Entry 4RJK (X-ray diffraction, 2.50 A resolution); this record covers chains C and D of the 4 polymer chains in the assembly.

== Chain C (and D) ==
Molecule: Acetolactate synthase
Source organism: Bacillus subtilis
Notes: EC 4.1.3.18; chain D of this document is another copy of the same molecule, construct and numbering; everything in this record applies to it too
UniProt: V5MX36 (V5MX36_BACIU); numbering as in UniProt (aligned over 1-571)
Sequence (571 residues; numbered 1 to 571; the number before each row is that of its first residue):
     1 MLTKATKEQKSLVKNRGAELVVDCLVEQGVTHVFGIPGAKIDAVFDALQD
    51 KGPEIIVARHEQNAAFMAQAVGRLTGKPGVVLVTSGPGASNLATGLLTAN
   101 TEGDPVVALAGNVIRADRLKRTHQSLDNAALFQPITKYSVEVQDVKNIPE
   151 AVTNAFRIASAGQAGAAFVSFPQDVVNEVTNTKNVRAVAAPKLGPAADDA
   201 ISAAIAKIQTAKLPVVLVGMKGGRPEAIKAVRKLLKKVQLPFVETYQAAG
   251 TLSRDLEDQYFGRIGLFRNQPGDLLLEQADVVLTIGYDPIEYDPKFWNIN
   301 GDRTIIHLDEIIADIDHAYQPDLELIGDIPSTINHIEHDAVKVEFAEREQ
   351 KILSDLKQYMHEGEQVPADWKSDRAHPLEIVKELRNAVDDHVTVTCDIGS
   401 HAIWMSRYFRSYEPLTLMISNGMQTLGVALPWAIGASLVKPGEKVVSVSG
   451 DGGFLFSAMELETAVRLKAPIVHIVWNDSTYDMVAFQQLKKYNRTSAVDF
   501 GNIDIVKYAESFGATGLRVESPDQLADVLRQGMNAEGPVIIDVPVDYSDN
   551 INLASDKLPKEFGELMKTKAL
Not modelled in the structure: 1-13, 567-571 (chain D: 1-13, 299-301, 567-571)
Metal / ion sites: Mg2+: D451, T480 (together with thiamine diphosphate)
Residues lining bound ligands:
  - thiamine diphosphate (TPP), molecule 1: I36, P37, G38, E61, T84, P87, G88, N91, Q124
  - thiamine diphosphate (TPP), molecule 2: I398, G399, S400, H401, Q424, T425, L426, G450, D451, G452, G453, F456, D478, T480, Y481, D482, M483, V484, F500, Y547

== Chain C / chain D interface ==
Residue-residue contacts - 163 pairs, chain C then chain D:
  K14(C) - R494(D)
  R16(C) - Y492(D)
  I36(C) - F456(D)  hydrophobic
  P37(C) - V484(D)  hydrophobic
  P37(C) - S496(D)
  P37(C) - A497(D)
  D42(C) - V484(D)
  D42(C) - Q488(D)  hydrogen bond
  D42(C) - Y492(D)
  A43(C) - Y492(D)  hydrogen bond (backbone-side chain)
  F45(C) - S496(D)  hydrogen bond (backbone-side chain)
  F45(C) - A497(D)  hydrophobic
  D46(C) - Y492(D)
  D46(C) - R494(D)  salt bridge
  Q49(C) - R494(D)
  Q49(C) - T495(D)
  Q49(C) - S496(D)  hydrogen bond
  D50(C) - R494(D)  salt bridge
  I55(C) - S496(D)
  I55(C) - A497(D)  hydrophobic
  V57(C) - Y481(D)  hydrophobic
  V57(C) - A497(D)  hydrophobic
  A58(C) - Y481(D)  hydrogen bond (backbone-side chain)
  R59(C) - D451(D)  hydrogen bond (side chain-backbone)
  R59(C) - G452(D)
  R59(C) - L455(D)
  R59(C) - F456(D)
  R59(C) - Y481(D)  hydrogen bond
  R59(C) - F500(D)
  R59(C) - G501(D)
  H60(C) - Q62(D)  hydrogen bond
  H60(C) - F456(D)
  E61(C) - F456(D)
  Q62(C) - H60(D)  hydrogen bond
  Q62(C) - N91(D)
  G86(C) - M423(D)
  P87(C) - T94(D)
  P87(C) - M423(D)
  P87(C) - Q424(D)
  P87(C) - T425(D)
  S90(C) - A93(D)
  S90(C) - T94(D)  hydrogen bond
  S90(C) - L97(D)
  N91(C) - T94(D)  hydrogen bond
  N91(C) - F456(D)
  T94(C) - P87(D)
  T94(C) - S90(D)  hydrogen bond
  T94(C) - N91(D)  hydrogen bond
  L97(C) - S90(D)
  L97(C) - L126(D)  hydrophobic
  D117(C) - K295(D)  salt bridge
  K120(C) - D316(D)  salt bridge
  R121(C) - Q163(D)  hydrogen bond
  R121(C) - D288(D)  salt bridge
  R121(C) - P289(D)
  R121(C) - I290(D)  hydrogen bond (backbone-backbone)
  R121(C) - D293(D)
  R121(C) - D314(D)  salt bridge
  T122(C) - I290(D)
  T122(C) - D293(D)  hydrogen bond
  H123(C) - I290(D)  hydrogen bond (side chain-backbone)
  H123(C) - N421(D)  hydrogen bond
  H123(C) - G422(D)
  H123(C) - Q424(D)
  Q124(C) - G422(D)  hydrogen bond (backbone-backbone)
  Q124(C) - M423(D)
  Q124(C) - Q424(D)  hydrogen bond
  L126(C) - L97(D)  hydrophobic
  L126(C) - I135(D)  hydrophobic
  A130(C) - P134(D)
  L131(C) - L131(D)
  L131(C) - P134(D)
  P134(C) - A130(D)  hydrophobic
  P134(C) - L131(D)
  I135(C) - L126(D)  hydrophobic
  I135(C) - L131(D)  hydrophobic
  Q163(C) - R121(D)  hydrogen bond
  N177(C) - Y492(D)
  L266(C) - H123(D)
  D288(C) - R121(D)  salt bridge
  P289(C) - R121(D)
  I290(C) - R121(D)  hydrogen bond (backbone-backbone)
  I290(C) - T122(D)
  I290(C) - H123(D)  hydrogen bond (backbone-side chain)
  E291(C) - H123(D)
  D293(C) - T122(D)  hydrogen bond
  K295(C) - I114(D)
  K295(C) - D117(D)  salt bridge
  I311(C) - R121(D)
  D314(C) - R121(D)  salt bridge
  D316(C) - K120(D)  salt bridge
  N421(C) - H123(D)  hydrogen bond
  G422(C) - H123(D)
  G422(C) - Q124(D)  hydrogen bond (backbone-backbone)
  M423(C) - G86(D)
  M423(C) - P87(D)
  M423(C) - Q124(D)
  M423(C) - S125(D)
  Q424(C) - H123(D)
  Q424(C) - Q124(D)
  T425(C) - P87(D)
  D451(C) - R59(D)  hydrogen bond (backbone-side chain)
  G452(C) - R59(D)
  L455(C) - R59(D)
  L455(C) - M459(D)
  F456(C) - I36(D)  hydrophobic
  F456(C) - R59(D)
  F456(C) - H60(D)
  F456(C) - E61(D)
  F456(C) - N91(D)
  F456(C) - M459(D)
  M459(C) - L455(D)
  M459(C) - F456(D)
  M459(C) - M459(D)  hydrophobic
  E462(C) - F500(D)
  E462(C) - G501(D)  hydrogen bond (side chain-backbone)
  R466(C) - F500(D)
  R466(C) - G501(D)
  Y481(C) - I36(D)  hydrophobic
  Y481(C) - V57(D)  hydrophobic
  Y481(C) - A58(D)  hydrogen bond (side chain-backbone)
  Y481(C) - R59(D)
  V484(C) - P37(D)
  K491(C) - A39(D)
  K491(C) - D42(D)  salt bridge
  K491(C) - Q173(D)
  Y492(C) - R16(D)
  Y492(C) - D42(D)  hydrogen bond
  Y492(C) - A43(D)  hydrogen bond (side chain-backbone)
  Y492(C) - D46(D)
  Y492(C) - N177(D)
  R494(C) - K14(D)
  R494(C) - D46(D)  salt bridge
  R494(C) - Q49(D)
  R494(C) - D50(D)  salt bridge
  T495(C) - Q49(D)
  S496(C) - P37(D)
  S496(C) - F45(D)  hydrogen bond (side chain-backbone)
  S496(C) - Q49(D)  hydrogen bond
  S496(C) - I55(D)
  A497(C) - P37(D)
  A497(C) - F45(D)  hydrophobic
  A497(C) - I55(D)  hydrophobic
  A497(C) - V57(D)
  F500(C) - R59(D)
  F500(C) - E462(D)
  F500(C) - R466(D)
  G501(C) - E462(D)  hydrogen bond (backbone-side chain)
  G501(C) - R466(D)
  I503(C) - S511(D)
  I503(C) - F512(D)  hydrophobic
  D504(C) - S511(D)  hydrogen bond (backbone-backbone)
  K507(C) - S511(D)
  Y508(C) - Y508(D)  hydrophobic
  Y508(C) - S511(D)
  Y508(C) - F512(D)  hydrophobic
  S511(C) - I503(D)
  S511(C) - D504(D)  hydrogen bond (backbone-backbone)
  S511(C) - K507(D)
  S511(C) - Y508(D)
  F512(C) - L455(D)  hydrophobic
  F512(C) - I503(D)  hydrophobic
  F512(C) - Y508(D)  hydrophobic
Other interface residues (no listed pair), chain C (84 interface residues in all): G38, A39, A93, I114, S125, K221, S457, Q488, V498, D499
Other interface residues (no listed pair), chain D (84 interface residues in all): G38, K221, L266, E291, I311, Q487, V498, D499

== In short ==
Chain C and chain D each contribute 84 residues to their interface, with 36 hydrogen bonds and 13 salt
bridges. Among the polar pairs are D46(C)-R494(D), D50(C)-R494(D) and D117(C)-K295(D). Ligands of chain C:
thiamine diphosphate. D451(C) and T480(C) form the Mg2+ site.
Both chains are Acetolactate synthase (Bacillus subtilis). Entry 4RJK (Acetolactate synthase from Bacillus
subtilis bound to LThDP - crystal form II) was determined by X-ray diffraction (same publication as 4RJI and
4RJJ).
